Entry 7CCT (X-ray diffraction, 2.35 A resolution); this record covers chain A.

# Chain A
Name: Type III polyketide synthase
From: Aegle marmelos
UniProt: M1HE54 (M1HE54_AEGMA); numbering as in UniProt (aligned over 1-391)
Sequence (391 residues; numbered 1 to 391; the number before each row is that of its first residue):
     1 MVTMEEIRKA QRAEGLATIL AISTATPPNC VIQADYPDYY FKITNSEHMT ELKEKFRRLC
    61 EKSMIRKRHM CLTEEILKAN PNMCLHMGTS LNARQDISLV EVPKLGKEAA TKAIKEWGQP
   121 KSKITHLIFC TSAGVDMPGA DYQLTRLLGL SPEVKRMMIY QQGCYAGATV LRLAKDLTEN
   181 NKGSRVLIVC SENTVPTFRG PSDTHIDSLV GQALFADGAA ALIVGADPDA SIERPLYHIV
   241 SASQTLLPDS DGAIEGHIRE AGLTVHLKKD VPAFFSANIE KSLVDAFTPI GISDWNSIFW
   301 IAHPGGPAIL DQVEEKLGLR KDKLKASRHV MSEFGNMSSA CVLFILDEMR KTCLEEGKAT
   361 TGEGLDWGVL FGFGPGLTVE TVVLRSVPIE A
Not modelled in the structure: 1-14, 391
Metal / ion sites: Cd2+: His205, Asp207
Ligand contacts: N-Methylanthraniloyl-CoA (FWC): Lys55, Arg58, Leu59, Lys62, Ser63, Met137, Cys164, Ile206, Asp207, Val210, Leu214, Phe215, Ile254, Val265, Leu267, Lys268, Lys269, Val271, Pro272, Gly305, Gly306, Pro307, Ala308, Ile309, Asn336, Ser338
What the authors report for this chain:
  - binding site for N-Methylanthraniloyl-CoA: Ser338 (citing earlier work)
  - binding site for N-Methylanthraniloyl-CoA: Phe215, Lys269, Ala308, Asn336
  - Cd2+ coordination: His205, Asp207, His266
  - conformationally variable residues (loop rearrangement): Lys268 to Asp270
  - catalytic residues: Asn336 (from molecular simulation)

# In short
Bound to chain A: N-Methylanthraniloyl-CoA. The Cd2+ site is built by His205 and Asp207. From the paper: the
catalytic residue Asn336; a binding site for N-Methylanthraniloyl-CoA at Ser338, Phe215 and Lys269 among
others.
Chain A is Type III polyketide synthase (Aegle marmelos); the structure, Quinolone synthase from Aegle
marmelos Correa complexed with N-Methylanthraniloyl-CoA, was determined by X-ray diffraction (same publication
as 6L7J and 6L5U).
